2V4J - chains D and F of the 6 polymer chains in the assembly; structure by X-ray diffraction, 2.10 A resolution.

Chain D:
Name: Sulfite reductase, dissimilatory-type subunit alpha
From: Desulfovibrio vulgaris
Notes: EC 1.8.99.3
UniProtKB: P45574 (DSVA_DESVH); residue numbers follow UniProt; this construct covers 1-437
Amino-acid sequence (437 residues; row label = number of the first residue in the row):
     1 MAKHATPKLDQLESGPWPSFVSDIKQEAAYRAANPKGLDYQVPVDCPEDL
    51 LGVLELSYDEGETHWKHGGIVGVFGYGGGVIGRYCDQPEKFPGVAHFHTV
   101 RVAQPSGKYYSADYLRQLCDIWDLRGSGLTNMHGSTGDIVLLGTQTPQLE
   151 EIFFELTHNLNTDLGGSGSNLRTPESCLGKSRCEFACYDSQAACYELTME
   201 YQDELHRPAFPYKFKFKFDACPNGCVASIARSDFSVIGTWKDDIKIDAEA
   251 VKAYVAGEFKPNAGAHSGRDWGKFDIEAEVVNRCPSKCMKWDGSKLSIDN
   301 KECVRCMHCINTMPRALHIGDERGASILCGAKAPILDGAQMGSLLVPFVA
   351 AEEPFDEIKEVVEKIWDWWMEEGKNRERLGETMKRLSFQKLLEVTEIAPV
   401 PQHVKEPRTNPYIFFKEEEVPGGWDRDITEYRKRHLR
Not modelled in the structure: 1
UniProt features mapped onto this chain:
  - binding site ([4Fe-4S] cluster): Cys177, Cys183, Cys221, Cys225, Cys284, Cys303, Cys306, Cys309
Bound ions: 4Fe-4S cluster Fe site 1: Cys177, Cys183, Cys221, Cys225; 4Fe-4S cluster Fe site 2: Cys284, Cys303, Cys306, Cys309
Small-molecule neighbours:
  - 4Fe-4S cluster (SF4), molecule 1: Cys177, Leu178, Gly179, Cys183, Phe185, Ala186, Asp219, Ala220, Cys221, Asn223, Gly224, Cys225
  - 4Fe-4S cluster (SF4), molecule 2: Ile244, Cys284, Pro285, Ser286, Cys288, Met289, Ile298, Cys303, Val304, Arg305, Cys306, Met307, His308, Cys309
  - Sirohydrochlorin (SH0; 3,3',3'',3'''-[(1R,2S,3S,4S,7S,8S,11S,12S,13S,16S,19S)-3,8,13,17-tetrakis(carboxylatomethyl)-8,13-dimethyl-1,2,3,4,7,8,11,12,13,16,19,20,22,24-tetradecahydroporphyrin-2,7,12,18-tetrayl]tetrapropanoate): Cys177, Leu178, Arg182, Cys183, Glu184, Phe185, Asn223, Gly224, Cys225, Arg231, Asn262, Asn311
  - sulfite ion (SO3): Arg101, Thr136, Arg172, Lys213, Lys215
  - siroheme (SRM): Ile81, Arg83, Arg101, Asn131, Gly134, Ser135, Thr136, Gly137, Asp138, Tyr212, Lys213, Lys215, Lys217, Arg231, Lys332, Ala333, Pro334, Ile335, Arg376, Arg378
From the paper describing this entry:
  - binding site for siroheme: Arg83, Lys217, Arg231, Arg376, Arg378
  - binding site for sulfite ion: Arg101, Arg172, Lys213, Lys215
  - specificity-determining residues: Lys215 (citing earlier work)

Chain F:
Name: Sulfite reductase, dissimilatory-type subunit gamma
From: Desulfovibrio vulgaris
Notes: EC 1.8.99.3
UniProtKB: P45573 (DSVC_DESVH); residues 1-105 here = UniProt positions 1-105
Amino-acid sequence (105 residues; row label = number of the first residue in the row):
     1 MAEVTYKGKSFEVDEDGFLLRFDDWCPEWVEYVKESEGISDISPDHQKII
    51 DFLQDYYKKNGIAPMVRILSKNTGFKLKEVYELFPSGPGKGACKMAGLPK
   101 PTGCV
Not modelled in the structure: 1-2
From the paper describing this entry:
  - binding site for siroheme: Cys104
  - catalytic residues: Cys104 (proposed by the authors, not directly observed)

Chain D / chain F interface:
Contacting residue pairs (39):
  Lys66(D) - Glu15(F)  salt bridge
  Gly69(D) - Asp16(F)
  Gly69(D) - Val105(F)
  Ile70(D) - Asp16(F)  hydrogen bond (backbone-side chain)
  Ile70(D) - Lys90(F)
  Ile70(D) - Lys100(F)
  Ile70(D) - Pro101(F)
  Ile70(D) - Val105(F)  hydrophobic
  Val71(D) - Asp16(F)
  Gly72(D) - Lys90(F)
  Phe74(D) - Ser36(F)
  Phe74(D) - Glu37(F)
  Phe74(D) - Gly38(F)
  Phe74(D) - Pro85(F)  hydrophobic
  Phe74(D) - Ser86(F)
  Gly75(D) - Tyr81(F)
  Gly75(D) - Pro85(F)  hydrogen bond (backbone-backbone)
  Tyr76(D) - Tyr81(F)
  Tyr76(D) - Pro85(F)
  Tyr76(D) - Ser86(F)
  Gly77(D) - Tyr81(F)  hydrogen bond (backbone-side chain)
  Ile81(D) - Val105(F)
  Tyr84(D) - Glu15(F)
  Tyr84(D) - Asp16(F)  hydrogen bond
  Ser167(D) - Val105(F)  hydrogen bond (side chain-backbone)
  Gly168(D) - Cys104(F)
  Gly168(D) - Val105(F)  hydrogen bond (backbone-backbone)
  Arg172(D) - Cys104(F)
  Arg207(D) - Leu77(F)
  Arg207(D) - Tyr81(F)
  Pro208(D) - Leu77(F)
  Pro208(D) - Tyr81(F)
  Ala209(D) - Leu77(F)  hydrophobic
  Pro211(D) - Arg67(F)
  Met370(D) - Arg67(F)  hydrogen bond (backbone-side chain)
  Glu371(D) - Arg67(F)  hydrogen bond (backbone-side chain)
  Gly373(D) - Arg67(F)  hydrogen bond (backbone-side chain)
  Asn375(D) - Met65(F)
  Arg376(D) - Gly103(F)
Other interface residues (no listed pair), chain D (28 interface residues in all): His67, His206, Lys213, Trp369, Glu372
Other interface residues (no listed pair), chain F (21 interface residues in all): Phe18, Val66, Lys78, Thr102

Overview:
Chain D and chain F form an interface of 28 and 21 residues respectively, with 9 hydrogen bonds and 1 salt
bridge. Among the polar pairs are Lys66(D)-Glu15(F), Ile70(D)-Asp16(F) and Gly77(D)-Tyr81(F). The paper
reports the catalytic residue Cys104(F); a binding site for siroheme at Arg83(D), Lys217(D) and Cys104(F)
among others.
Here chain D is Sulfite reductase, dissimilatory-type subunit alpha and chain F is Sulfite reductase,
dissimilatory-type subunit gamma, both from Desulfovibrio vulgaris. Entry 2V4J (THE CRYSTAL STRUCTURE OF
Desulfovibrio vulgaris DISSIMILATORY SULFITE REDUCTASE BOUND TO DsrC PROVIDES NOVEL INSIGHTS INTO ...) was
determined by X-ray diffraction.
